1SZU - chains C and D of the 4 polymer chains in the assembly; structure by X-ray diffraction, 2.52 A resolution.

# Chain C (and D)
Name: 4-aminobutyrate aminotransferase
Source organism: Escherichia coli
Notes: EC 2.6.1.19; chain D of this document is another copy of the same molecule, construct and numbering; everything in this record applies to it too
Reference sequence: P22256 (GABT_ECOLI); numbering as in UniProt (aligned over 1-426)
Sequence (426 residues; each row starts with the number of its first residue):
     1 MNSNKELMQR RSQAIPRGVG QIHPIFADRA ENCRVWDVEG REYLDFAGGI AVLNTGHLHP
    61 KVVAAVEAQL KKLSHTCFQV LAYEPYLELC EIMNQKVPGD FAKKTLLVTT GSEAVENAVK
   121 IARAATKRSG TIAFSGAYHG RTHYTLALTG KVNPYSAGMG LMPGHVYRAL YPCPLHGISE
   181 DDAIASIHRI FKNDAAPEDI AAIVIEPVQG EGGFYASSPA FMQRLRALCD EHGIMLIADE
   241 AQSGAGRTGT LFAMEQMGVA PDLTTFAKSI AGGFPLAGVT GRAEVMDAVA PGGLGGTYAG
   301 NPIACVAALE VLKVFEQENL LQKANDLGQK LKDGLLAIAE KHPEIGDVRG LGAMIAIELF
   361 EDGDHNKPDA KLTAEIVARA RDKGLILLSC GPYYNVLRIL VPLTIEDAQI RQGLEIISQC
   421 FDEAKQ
Disordered / not traced: 1
Construct notes: engineered mutation Ala241 (Val in P22256)
Covalent attachments: pyridoxal phosphate (PLP) linked to Lys268
Small-molecule neighbours:
  - pyridoxal phosphate / 4'-deoxy-4'-aminopyridoxal-5'-phosphate, molecule 1: Thr110, Gly111, Ser112, Tyr138, His139, Gly140, Glu206, Glu211, Asp239, Ala241, Gln242
  - pyridoxal phosphate / 4'-deoxy-4'-aminopyridoxal-5'-phosphate, molecule 2: Glu113, Gly296, Thr297, Tyr298
Swiss-Prot annotation at these positions:
  - binding site (pyridoxal 5'-phosphate): Gly111, Ser112, Gln242, Thr297
  - modified residue: Lys268 (N6-(pyridoxal phosphate)lysine)
  - mutagenesis: Ile50 (I50Q: 3-fold decrease in catalytic activity and 12-fold decrease in affinity for GABA), Glu211 (E211S: 100-fold decrease in catalytic activity and 15-fold decrease in affinity for GABA)

# Chain C / chain D interface
Pairs across the interface - 239 pairs, chain C then chain D:
  Leu7(C) - Leu87(D)  hydrophobic
  Arg10(C) - Leu87(D)
  Arg10(C) - Glu91(D)  salt bridge
  Arg11(C) - Phe78(D)
  Arg11(C) - Leu87(D)
  Ser12(C) - Lys104(D)  hydrogen bond (backbone-side chain)
  Gln13(C) - Lys104(D)
  Ala14(C) - Cys90(D)
  Ala14(C) - Glu91(D)
  Ala14(C) - Asn94(D)  hydrogen bond (backbone-side chain)
  Ala14(C) - Lys104(D)
  Ala14(C) - Thr105(D)  hydrogen bond (backbone-backbone)
  Ile15(C) - Phe78(D)  hydrophobic
  Ile15(C) - Tyr86(D)  hydrophobic
  Ile15(C) - Leu87(D)  hydrophobic
  Ile15(C) - Cys90(D)  hydrophobic
  Ile15(C) - Lys104(D)  hydrogen bond (backbone-side chain)
  Ile15(C) - Thr105(D)
  Pro16(C) - Lys104(D)
  Pro16(C) - Thr105(D)
  Pro16(C) - Met286(D)
  Pro16(C) - Asp287(D)
  Pro16(C) - Leu294(D)  hydrophobic
  Arg17(C) - Asp287(D)  hydrogen bond (side chain-backbone)
  Arg17(C) - Ala288(D)
  Arg17(C) - Val289(D)
  Arg17(C) - Ala290(D)
  Arg17(C) - Pro291(D)
  Gly18(C) - Val289(D)
  Gly18(C) - Ala290(D)
  Gly18(C) - Pro291(D)
  Gly18(C) - Gly292(D)  hydrogen bond (backbone-backbone)
  Gly18(C) - Gly293(D)  hydrogen bond (backbone-backbone)
  Gly18(C) - Leu294(D)  hydrogen bond (backbone-backbone)
  Val19(C) - Gln79(D)
  Val19(C) - Leu106(D)  hydrophobic
  Val19(C) - Leu294(D)
  Gly20(C) - Gln79(D)
  Gly20(C) - Gly292(D)
  Gln21(C) - Phe78(D)  hydrogen bond (side chain-backbone)
  Gln21(C) - Gln79(D)
  Gln21(C) - Val80(D)  hydrogen bond (side chain-backbone)
  Gln21(C) - Leu81(D)
  Gln21(C) - Ala82(D)
  Ile22(C) - Gln79(D)  hydrogen bond (backbone-backbone)
  His23(C) - Val80(D)  hydrogen bond (backbone-backbone)
  His23(C) - Leu81(D)
  Ile25(C) - Leu81(D)
  Ile25(C) - Ala82(D)  hydrogen bond (backbone-backbone)
  Phe26(C) - Ala82(D)
  Phe26(C) - Tyr83(D)
  Phe26(C) - Glu84(D)
  Phe26(C) - Leu87(D)  hydrophobic
  Ala27(C) - Leu73(D)  hydrophobic
  Ala27(C) - Ala82(D)  hydrogen bond (backbone-backbone)
  Ala27(C) - Tyr83(D)
  Asp28(C) - Lys72(D)  salt bridge
  Asp28(C) - Leu73(D)
  Arg29(C) - Lys72(D)
  Arg29(C) - Leu73(D)
  Ala30(C) - Lys72(D)  hydrogen bond (backbone-backbone)
  Val35(C) - Leu81(D)  hydrophobic
  Val38(C) - Glu84(D)
  Gly49(C) - His75(D)  hydrogen bond (backbone-side chain)
  Gly49(C) - Thr76(D)
  Gly49(C) - Cys77(D)
  Ile50(C) - Cys77(D)  hydrophobic
  Ile50(C) - Val80(D)  hydrophobic
  Val52(C) - His75(D)
  Val52(C) - Thr297(D)
  Leu53(C) - His75(D)
  His57(C) - His75(D)  hydrogen bond (side chain-backbone)
  Leu58(C) - Leu70(D)
  Leu58(C) - Lys71(D)
  Leu58(C) - Lys72(D)
  Leu58(C) - Leu73(D)
  Leu58(C) - Ser74(D)
  Val66(C) - Leu70(D)  hydrophobic
  Glu67(C) - Leu70(D)
  Leu70(C) - Leu58(D)
  Leu70(C) - Val66(D)  hydrophobic
  Leu70(C) - Glu67(D)
  Lys71(C) - Arg29(D)  hydrogen bond (backbone-side chain)
  Lys71(C) - Leu58(D)
  Lys72(C) - Asp28(D)
  Lys72(C) - Arg29(D)
  Lys72(C) - Ala30(D)  hydrogen bond (backbone-backbone)
  Lys72(C) - Leu58(D)
  Leu73(C) - Ala27(D)  hydrophobic
  Leu73(C) - Asp28(D)
  Leu73(C) - Leu58(D)
  Ser74(C) - Leu58(D)
  Ser74(C) - Gly273(D)  hydrogen bond (side chain-backbone)
  Ser74(C) - Phe274(D)
  His75(C) - Gly49(D)  hydrogen bond (side chain-backbone)
  His75(C) - Val52(D)
  His75(C) - Leu53(D)
  His75(C) - His57(D)  hydrogen bond (backbone-side chain)
  His75(C) - Gly273(D)
  Thr76(C) - Gly49(D)
  Cys77(C) - Gly49(D)
  Cys77(C) - Ile50(D)  hydrophobic
  Phe78(C) - Arg11(D)
  Phe78(C) - Ile15(D)  hydrophobic
  Phe78(C) - Gln21(D)  hydrogen bond (backbone-side chain)
  Gln79(C) - Gly20(D)
  Gln79(C) - Gln21(D)
  Gln79(C) - Ile22(D)  hydrogen bond (backbone-backbone)
  Gln79(C) - Arg141(D)
  Val80(C) - Gln21(D)  hydrogen bond (backbone-side chain)
  Val80(C) - His23(D)  hydrogen bond (backbone-backbone)
  Val80(C) - Ile50(D)  hydrophobic
  Leu81(C) - Gln21(D)
  Leu81(C) - His23(D)
  Leu81(C) - Ile25(D)
  Leu81(C) - Val35(D)  hydrophobic
  Leu81(C) - Ile386(D)  hydrophobic
  Ala82(C) - Gln21(D)
  Ala82(C) - Ile25(D)  hydrogen bond (backbone-backbone)
  Ala82(C) - Phe26(D)
  Ala82(C) - Ala27(D)  hydrogen bond (backbone-backbone)
  Tyr83(C) - Phe26(D)
  Tyr83(C) - Ala27(D)
  Glu84(C) - Asn2(D)
  Glu84(C) - Leu7(D)
  Glu84(C) - Arg10(D)  salt bridge
  Glu84(C) - Phe26(D)
  Tyr86(C) - Ile15(D)  hydrophobic
  Leu87(C) - Leu7(D)
  Leu87(C) - Arg10(D)
  Leu87(C) - Arg11(D)
  Leu87(C) - Phe26(D)  hydrophobic
  Cys90(C) - Ile15(D)  hydrophobic
  Glu91(C) - Arg10(D)  salt bridge
  Glu91(C) - Ala14(D)
  Asn94(C) - Ala14(D)  hydrogen bond (side chain-backbone)
  Lys104(C) - Ser12(D)  hydrogen bond (side chain-backbone)
  Lys104(C) - Gln13(D)
  Lys104(C) - Ala14(D)
  Lys104(C) - Ile15(D)
  Lys104(C) - Pro16(D)
  Thr105(C) - Ala14(D)  hydrogen bond (backbone-backbone)
  Thr105(C) - Ile15(D)
  Thr105(C) - Pro16(D)
  Leu106(C) - Val19(D)  hydrophobic
  Thr109(C) - Thr109(D)
  Thr109(C) - Thr110(D)
  Thr109(C) - Tyr298(D)
  Thr110(C) - Thr109(D)
  Thr110(C) - Glu113(D)  hydrogen bond
  Glu113(C) - Thr110(D)  hydrogen bond
  Glu116(C) - Thr142(D)
  Glu116(C) - His143(D)  salt bridge
  Val119(C) - His143(D)
  Lys120(C) - Arg141(D)  hydrogen bond (side chain-backbone)
  Lys120(C) - His143(D)
  Lys120(C) - Leu146(D)
  Lys120(C) - Met159(D)
  Arg123(C) - His143(D)  hydrogen bond
  Arg123(C) - Gly158(D)
  Arg123(C) - Met159(D)  hydrogen bond (side chain-backbone)
  Arg123(C) - Gly160(D)
  Arg123(C) - Leu161(D)  hydrogen bond (side chain-backbone)
  Ala124(C) - Gly158(D)
  Ser129(C) - Met159(D)
  Ser129(C) - Gly160(D)
  Arg141(C) - Lys120(D)  hydrogen bond (backbone-side chain)
  Arg141(C) - Gly292(D)  hydrogen bond (side chain-backbone)
  Arg141(C) - Gly293(D)  hydrogen bond (side chain-backbone)
  Arg141(C) - Leu294(D)
  Arg141(C) - Gly295(D)
  Arg141(C) - Gly296(D)
  Thr142(C) - Glu116(D)
  His143(C) - Glu116(D)  salt bridge
  His143(C) - Val119(D)
  His143(C) - Lys120(D)
  His143(C) - Arg123(D)  hydrogen bond
  His143(C) - Tyr144(D)
  Tyr144(C) - His143(D)
  Leu146(C) - Lys120(D)
  Pro154(C) - Pro291(D)
  Pro154(C) - Gly292(D)
  Pro154(C) - Gly293(D)
  Tyr155(C) - Gly292(D)
  Tyr155(C) - Gly293(D)
  Gly158(C) - Arg123(D)
  Gly158(C) - Ala124(D)
  Met159(C) - Lys120(D)
  Met159(C) - Arg123(D)  hydrogen bond (backbone-side chain)
  Gly160(C) - Arg123(D)
  Leu161(C) - Arg123(D)  hydrogen bond (backbone-side chain)
  Met162(C) - Arg123(D)
  Ala267(C) - Tyr298(D)
  Lys268(C) - Thr297(D)  hydrogen bond
  Lys268(C) - Tyr298(D)  hydrogen bond (backbone-side chain)
  Gly273(C) - Ser74(D)  hydrogen bond (backbone-side chain)
  Gly273(C) - His75(D)
  Phe274(C) - Ser74(D)
  Phe274(C) - Tyr298(D)  hydrogen bond (backbone-side chain)
  Pro275(C) - Pro275(D)  hydrophobic
  Pro275(C) - Tyr298(D)  hydrophobic
  Pro275(C) - Asn301(D)
  Leu276(C) - Tyr298(D)  hydrogen bond (backbone-side chain)
  Met286(C) - Pro16(D)
  Asp287(C) - Pro16(D)
  Asp287(C) - Arg17(D)  hydrogen bond (backbone-side chain)
  Ala288(C) - Arg17(D)
  Val289(C) - Arg17(D)  hydrogen bond (backbone-side chain)
  Val289(C) - Gly18(D)
  Val289(C) - Met159(D)  hydrophobic
  Ala290(C) - Arg17(D)
  Ala290(C) - Gly18(D)
  Pro291(C) - Arg17(D)
  Pro291(C) - Gly18(D)
  Pro291(C) - Pro154(D)
  Gly292(C) - Gly18(D)  hydrogen bond (backbone-backbone)
  Gly292(C) - Gly20(D)
  Gly292(C) - Arg141(D)  hydrogen bond (backbone-side chain)
  Gly292(C) - Pro154(D)
  Gly292(C) - Tyr155(D)
  Gly293(C) - Gly18(D)  hydrogen bond (backbone-backbone)
  Gly293(C) - Arg141(D)  hydrogen bond (backbone-side chain)
  Gly293(C) - Pro154(D)
  Gly293(C) - Tyr155(D)
  Leu294(C) - Gly18(D)  hydrogen bond (backbone-backbone)
  Leu294(C) - Val19(D)
  Leu294(C) - Arg141(D)  hydrogen bond (backbone-side chain)
  Gly295(C) - Arg141(D)
  Thr297(C) - Val52(D)
  Thr297(C) - Lys268(D)  hydrogen bond
  Tyr298(C) - Thr109(D)
  Tyr298(C) - Ala267(D)
  Tyr298(C) - Lys268(D)  hydrogen bond (side chain-backbone)
  Tyr298(C) - Phe274(D)  hydrogen bond (side chain-backbone)
  Tyr298(C) - Pro275(D)  hydrophobic
  Tyr298(C) - Leu276(D)  hydrogen bond (side chain-backbone)
  Asn301(C) - Gly273(D)
  Asn301(C) - Pro275(D)
  Ile303(C) - Phe274(D)  hydrophobic
Other interface residues (no listed pair), chain C (106 interface residues in all): Ala47, Val63, Lys103, Ser112, Lys127, Arg128, Pro163, Ile270, Gly272, Ile386, Leu388
Other interface residues (no listed pair), chain D (104 interface residues in all): Val38, Val63, Lys103, Ser112, Arg128, Ser129, Met162, Pro163, Gly272, Leu388

# Summary
106 residues of chain C face 104 of chain D across their interface; the contacts include 60 hydrogen bonds and
6 salt bridges. Polar pairs include Arg10(C)-Glu91(D), Asp28(C)-Lys72(D) and Glu84(C)-Arg10(D). Bound to chain
C: pyridoxal phosphate / 4'-deoxy-4'-aminopyridoxal-5'-phosphate.
Chain C and chain D are both 4-aminobutyrate aminotransferase (Escherichia coli); the structure, The structure
of gamma-aminobutyrate aminotransferase mutant: V241A, was determined by X-ray diffraction, deposited together
with 1SZK and 1SZS.
